Entry 9EUG (electron microscopy, 4.50 A resolution (low resolution: residue-level contacts below are approximate; hydrogen-bond / salt-bridge calls are withheld)); this record covers chains B and E of the 27 polymer chains in the assembly.

Chain B:
Name: GP-PDE domain-containing protein
Source organism: Staphylococcus phage 812
UniProtKB: A0A0U1WFD7 (A0A0U1WFD7_9CAUD); residues 1-848 here = UniProt positions 1-848
Chain sequence (848 residues; each row starts with the number of its first residue):
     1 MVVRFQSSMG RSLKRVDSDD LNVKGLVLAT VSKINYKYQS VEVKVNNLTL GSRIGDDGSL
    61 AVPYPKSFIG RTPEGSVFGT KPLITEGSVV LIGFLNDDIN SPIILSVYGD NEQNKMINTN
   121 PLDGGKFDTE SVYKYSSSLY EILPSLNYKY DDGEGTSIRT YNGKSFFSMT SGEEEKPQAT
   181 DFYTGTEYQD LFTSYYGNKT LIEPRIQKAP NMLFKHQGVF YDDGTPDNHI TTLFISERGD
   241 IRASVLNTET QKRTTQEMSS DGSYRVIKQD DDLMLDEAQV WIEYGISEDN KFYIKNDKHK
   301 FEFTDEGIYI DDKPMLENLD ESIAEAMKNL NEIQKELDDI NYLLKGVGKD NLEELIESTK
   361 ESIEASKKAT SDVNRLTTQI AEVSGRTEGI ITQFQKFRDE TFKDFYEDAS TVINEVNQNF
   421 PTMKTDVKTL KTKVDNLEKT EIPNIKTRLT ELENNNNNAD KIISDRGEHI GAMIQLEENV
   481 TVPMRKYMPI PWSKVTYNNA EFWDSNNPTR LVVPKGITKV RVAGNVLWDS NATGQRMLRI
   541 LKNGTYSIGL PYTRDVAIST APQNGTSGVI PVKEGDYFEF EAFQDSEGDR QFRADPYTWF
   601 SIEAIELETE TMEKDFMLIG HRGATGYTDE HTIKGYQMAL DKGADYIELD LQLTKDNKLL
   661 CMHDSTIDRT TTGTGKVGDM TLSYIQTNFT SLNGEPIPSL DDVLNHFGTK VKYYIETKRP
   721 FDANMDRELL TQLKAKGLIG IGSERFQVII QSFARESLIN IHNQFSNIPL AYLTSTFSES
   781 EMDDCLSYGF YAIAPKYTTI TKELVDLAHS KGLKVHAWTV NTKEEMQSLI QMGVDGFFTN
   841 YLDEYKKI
Not modelled in the structure: 311-848

Chain E:
Name: Peptidase C51 domain-containing protein
Source organism: Staphylococcus phage 812
UniProtKB: A0A0U1X189 (A0A0U1X189_9CAUD); residues 1-808 here = UniProt positions 1-808
Chain sequence (808 residues; numbered 1 to 808; the number before each row is that of its first residue):
     1 MRRIRRPKVR IEIVTDDNTF TLRFEDTRDY NGDEFGAKLL GFQTKNSMED DSSVFQINMA
    61 GDTYWDKLVM ANDIIRIFIT PNDDPNDKEG KQERLIQVGM VSQVSKVGSY GNDQTQFRIT
   121 GQSFVKPFMK FGLGVIQEVQ AVLPEVGWLI DGDGDNEVKF TGSSAHEVMT GIIRRFIPYM
   181 KYNYTEKTYN TIDNYLDYDD LSSWDEFEKL TEVSAFTNFD GSLKQLMDMV TARPFNELFF
   241 KNSEKTPGKA QLVLRKTPFN PTEWRALDMI KVPTEDFIEE DVGKSDVETY SIFTATPAGM
   301 LKELNGDVFS KPQFHPELTD RYGYTKFEVE NIYLSTKSGS ATEDSDSSGD DNGTERGTYS
   361 KIMKDLSNYG RDNISKGIDK YTSKLSSKYK NLKKAQAKKI IEKFVKEGKV TEKEYEKITG
   421 NKVDDELTSD NRPKLTKDKL KSILKEKFKT QDDFNNSKKK KKAKTDALKE LTTKYRFGNK
   481 THATTLLDEY IKYKGEPPND EAFDKYLKAI EGVSNVATDT GSDASDSPLV MFSRMLFNWY
   541 HGNPNFYAGD IIVLGDPKYD LGKRLFIEDK QRGDTWEFYI ESVEHKFDYK QGYYTTVGVT
   601 RGLKDAILED GKGSPHRFAG LWNQSSDFMG GLMGEDTSKE LKEKGVAEKQ SSGDKDGGSD
   661 SGGAQDGGSL DSLKKYNGKL PKHDPSFVQP GNRHYKYQCT WYAYNRRGQL GIPVPLWGDA
   721 ADWIGGAKGA GYGVGRTPKQ GACVIWQRGV QGGSPQYGHV AFVEKVLDGG KKIFISEHNY
   781 ATPNGYGTRT IDMSSAIGKN AQFIYDKK
Not modelled in the structure: 16-29, 187-189, 335-357, 512-526, 642-808

How chain B and chain E interact:
Contacting residue pairs (49):
  V2(B) with V54(E); Q56(E)
  V3(B) with K45(E)
  F5(B) with S52(E); V54(E); Q103(E); T120(E); Q122(E)
  Q6(B) with D50(E)
  S7(B) with Q225(E)
  V16(B) with Q225(E)
  L21(B) with Q225(E); M229(E)
  N46(B) with I136(E); Q137(E)
  N47(B) with V135(E); I136(E); D155(E); N156(E); E157(E); F216(E)
  L48(B) with S214(E); F216(E); T217(E)
  T49(B) with E157(E)
  G51(B) with M300(E)
  S52(B) with E212(E)
  R53(B) with E212(E); M300(E)
  I54(B) with L210(E); E212(E)
  S59(B) with L301(E)
  L60(B) with M300(E)
  A61(B) with M300(E)
  E74(B) with K376(E); K380(E)
  G75(B) with K380(E)
  S76(B) with K380(E)
  L95(B) with K302(E)
  I99(B) with T217(E); F219(E)
  N100(B) with G299(E); M300(E)
  S101(B) with G299(E)
  F220(B) with S375(E); V405(E)
  G224(B) with R371(E)
  P226(B) with K406(E)
  N228(B) with K406(E)
Also at the interface, not in a pair above, chain B (35 interface residues in all): V23, P102, I103, V219, D227, E249
Also at the interface, not in a pair above, chain E (39 interface residues in all): Q43, F55, M129, K159, N218, I332, G377

Overview:
The interface between chain B and chain E involves 35 residues on one side and 39 on the other.
Here chain B is GP-PDE domain-containing protein and chain E is Peptidase C51 domain-containing protein, both
from Staphylococcus phage 812. Entry 9EUG (Cryo-EM structure of Staphylococcus aureus bacteriophage phi812
baseplate in the pre-contraction state - core, wedge module ...) was determined by electron microscopy.
